Entry 6Y2P (X-ray diffraction, 2.64 A resolution); this record covers chains A and B of the 4 polymer chains in the assembly.

[Chain A (and B)]
Name: mRNA endoribonuclease toxin LS
Organism: Escherichia coli (strain K12)
Notes: EC 3.1.-.-; chain B of this document is another copy of the same molecule, construct and numbering; everything in this record applies to it too
UniProtKB: P52129 (RNLA_ECOLI); numbering as in UniProt (aligned over 1-357)
Amino-acid sequence (357 residues; numbered 1 to 357; the number before each row is that of its first residue):
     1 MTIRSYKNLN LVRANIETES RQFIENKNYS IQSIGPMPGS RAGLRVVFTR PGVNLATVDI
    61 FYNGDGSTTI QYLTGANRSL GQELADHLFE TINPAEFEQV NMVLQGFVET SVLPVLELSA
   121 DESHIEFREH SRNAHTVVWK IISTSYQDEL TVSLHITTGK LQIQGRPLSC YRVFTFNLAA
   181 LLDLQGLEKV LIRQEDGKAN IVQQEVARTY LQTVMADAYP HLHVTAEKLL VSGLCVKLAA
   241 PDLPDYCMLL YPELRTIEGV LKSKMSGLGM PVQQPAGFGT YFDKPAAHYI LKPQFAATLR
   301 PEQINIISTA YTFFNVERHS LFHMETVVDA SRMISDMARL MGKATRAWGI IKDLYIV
Not modelled in the structure: 1-2 (chain B: 1-3, 26-31)
Swiss-Prot annotation at these positions:
  - mutagenesis: Glu188 to Asp196 (In rnlA5; strongly reduces RNase LS activity), Val327 to Val357 (No longer interacts with T4 phage antitoxin Dmd)
What the authors report for this chain:
  - catalytic residues: Arg318, His323 (by similarity / conservation)
  - catalytic residues: Glu258
  - self-association interface (contacts with another copy of this molecule); pairs are residue here / residue on that copy: Glu258-His323, Asp245, Arg255
  - conformationally variable residues (order/disorder transition): Thr326 to Asp336
  - mutagenesis - D245R, R255A, E258A, R318A, H323A: abolished catalytic activity
  - mutagenesis - D245R, R255A, E258A, R318A, H323A: increased growth
  - mutagenesis - E258A, R318A, H323A: decreased growth
  - mutagenesis - H323A: decreased stability
  - mutagenesis - V206R: unchanged catalytic activity
  - mutagenesis - V206R: unchanged growth
  - mutagenesis - V206R: decreased stability (proposed by the authors, not directly observed)

[Chain A / chain B interface]
Pairs across the interface (167):
  Ala95(A) with Lys160(B)
  Glu96(A) with Arg193(B), salt bridge
  Phe97(A) with Arg193(B); Gln194(B); Glu195(B)
  Glu98(A) with Glu195(B), hydrogen bond (backbone-side chain)
  Gln99(A) with Gln194(B); Glu195(B), hydrogen bond (backbone-side chain); Asp196(B), hydrogen bond (backbone-backbone)
  Val100(A) with Arg193(B); Gln194(B)
  Asn101(A) with Arg193(B); Gln194(B), hydrogen bond (backbone-backbone); Asp196(B)
  Met102(A) with Ile192(B); Arg193(B)
  Val103(A) with Val190(B); Leu191(B), hydrogen bond (backbone-backbone); Ile192(B), hydrogen bond (backbone-backbone)
  Leu104(A) with Lys189(B); Val190(B), hydrophobic
  Gln105(A) with Lys189(B), hydrogen bond (backbone-backbone); Leu191(B)
  Gln164(A) with Asp196(B)
  Tyr171(A) with Arg193(B), hydrogen bond
  Asp183(A) with Gly186(B)
  Leu184(A) with Gly186(B); Lys189(B)
  Gln185(A) with Asp183(B); Gly186(B)
  Lys189(A) with Leu104(B); Gln105(B), hydrogen bond (backbone-backbone)
  Val190(A) with Val103(B); Leu104(B), hydrophobic; Val190(B), hydrophobic; Arg193(B)
  Leu191(A) with Val103(B), hydrogen bond (backbone-backbone); Lys160(B); Arg193(B), hydrogen bond (backbone-side chain)
  Ile192(A) with Asn101(B); Met102(B); Val103(B), hydrogen bond (backbone-backbone); Arg193(B)
  Arg193(A) with Glu96(B), salt bridge; Val100(B); Asn101(B); Met102(B); Tyr171(B), hydrogen bond; Val190(B); Leu191(B), hydrogen bond (side chain-backbone); Ile192(B); Arg193(B), hydrogen bond (backbone-backbone)
  Gln194(A) with Phe97(B); Val100(B); Asn101(B), hydrogen bond (backbone-backbone); Gln194(B)
  Glu195(A) with Phe97(B); Glu98(B), hydrogen bond (side chain-backbone); Gln99(B), hydrogen bond (side chain-backbone)
  Asp196(A) with Gln99(B), hydrogen bond (backbone-backbone); Val100(B); Asn101(B); Gln164(B), hydrogen bond
  Lys198(A) with Asn200(B)
  Ala199(A) with Asn200(B); Ile201(B), hydrogen bond (backbone-backbone)
  Asn200(A) with Lys198(B); Asn200(B), hydrogen bond
  Ile201(A) with Lys198(B); Ile201(B), hydrophobic; Pro241(B), hydrophobic
  Gln204(A) with Asp242(B), hydrogen bond; Leu243(B); Pro244(B)
  Tyr210(A) with His135(B)
  Val214(A) with His135(B)
  His223(A) with Val328(B); Asp329(B)
  Val224(A) with Asp329(B), hydrogen bond (backbone-side chain)
  Thr225(A) with Met324(B); Val328(B), hydrogen bond (side chain-backbone); Asp329(B), hydrogen bond (backbone-side chain); Met333(B)
  Lys228(A) with Pro244(B); Met333(B)
  Leu229(A) with Asp245(B); Met324(B), hydrophobic
  Val231(A) with Pro244(B), hydrophobic
  Ser232(A) with Leu243(B); Pro244(B); Asp245(B), hydrogen bond (side chain-backbone); Met248(B)
  Gly233(A) with Met248(B)
  Cys235(A) with Leu243(B), hydrophobic
  Ala239(A) with Ile201(B), hydrophobic
  Pro241(A) with Ile201(B), hydrophobic
  Asp242(A) with Gln204(B), hydrogen bond
  Leu243(A) with Gln204(B); Cys235(B), hydrophobic
  Pro244(A) with Gln204(B); Lys228(B); Val231(B), hydrophobic; Ser232(B)
  Asp245(A) with Leu229(B); Ser232(B), hydrogen bond (backbone-side chain)
  Cys247(A) with Tyr251(B); Arg255(B)
  Met248(A) with Gly233(B); Met248(B), hydrophobic; Tyr251(B); Pro252(B), hydrophobic
  Tyr251(A) with Cys247(B); Met248(B), hydrophobic; Tyr251(B), hydrophobic; Leu321(B), hydrogen bond (side chain-backbone)
  Arg255(A) with Cys247(B); Ser320(B), hydrogen bond (side chain-backbone); Leu321(B), hydrogen bond (side chain-backbone); His323(B), hydrogen bond (side chain-backbone); Met324(B); Ser331(B); Arg332(B), hydrogen bond (side chain-backbone)
  Thr256(A) with Met324(B)
  Glu258(A) with Phe322(B); His323(B), salt bridge; Met324(B), hydrogen bond (side chain-backbone)
  Gly259(A) with Met324(B); Val328(B)
  Lys262(A) with Met324(B), hydrogen bond (side chain-backbone)
  Ser263(A) with Thr326(B); Val328(B)
  Val272(A) with Thr326(B)
  Gln274(A) with His319(B), hydrogen bond; Glu325(B)
  Arg318(A) with Arg318(B); Phe322(B); His323(B)
  Ser320(A) with Arg255(B), hydrogen bond (backbone-side chain)
  Leu321(A) with Tyr251(B), hydrogen bond (backbone-side chain); Arg255(B), hydrogen bond (backbone-side chain)
  Phe322(A) with Tyr251(B), hydrophobic; Glu258(B); Arg318(B), hydrogen bond (backbone-side chain); Phe322(B), hydrophobic
  His323(A) with Arg255(B), hydrogen bond (backbone-side chain); Glu258(B), salt bridge; Arg318(B), hydrogen bond
  Met324(A) with Thr225(B); Arg255(B); Thr256(B); Glu258(B), hydrogen bond (backbone-side chain); Gly259(B); Lys262(B), hydrogen bond (backbone-side chain)
  Thr326(A) with Lys262(B); Ser263(B); Ser266(B)
  Val328(A) with His223(B); Thr225(B), hydrogen bond (backbone-side chain); Gly259(B); Ser263(B)
  Asp329(A) with His223(B); Val224(B), hydrogen bond (side chain-backbone); Thr225(B), hydrogen bond (side chain-backbone)
  Ser331(A) with Arg255(B)
  Arg332(A) with Arg255(B), hydrogen bond (backbone-side chain)
  Met333(A) with Thr225(B); Lys228(B)
Also at the interface, not in a pair above, chain A (80 interface residues in all): Asn93, Gly186, Leu187, Gly197, Thr213, Val236, Leu249, Pro252, Ser266, Gln273, Glu325
Also at the interface, not in a pair above, chain B (77 interface residues in all): Gly106, Gly165, Leu184, Gln185, Gln203, Arg208, Val236, Leu249, Val272, Val327

[Summary]
80 residues of chain A and 77 residues of chain B are in contact, with 49 hydrogen bonds and 4 salt bridges.
Polar pairs include Glu96(A)-Arg193(B), Glu258(A)-His323(B) and Glu98(A)-Glu195(B). The paper reports
catalytic residues Arg318(A), His323(A) and Glu258(A); D245R, R255A and E258A of chain A, among others,
abolish catalytic activity; 6 substitutions were tested in all.
Both chains are mRNA endoribonuclease toxin LS (Escherichia coli (strain K12)). Entry 6Y2P (Escherichia coli
RnlA-RnlB Toxin-Antitoxin System) was determined by X-ray diffraction, deposited together with 6Y2Q and 6Y2R.
